Entry 7WN6 (electron microscopy, 3.29 A resolution); this record covers chains B and E of the 8 polymer chains in the assembly.

[Chain B (and E)]
Molecule: von Willebrand antigen 2
Organism: Homo sapiens
Notes: fragment: D1D2 domain; chain E of this document is another copy of the same molecule, construct and numbering; everything in this record applies to it too
UniProt: P04275 (VWF_HUMAN); residues 23-763 here = UniProt positions 23-763
Amino-acid sequence (741 residues; numbered 23 to 763; the number before each row is that of its first residue):
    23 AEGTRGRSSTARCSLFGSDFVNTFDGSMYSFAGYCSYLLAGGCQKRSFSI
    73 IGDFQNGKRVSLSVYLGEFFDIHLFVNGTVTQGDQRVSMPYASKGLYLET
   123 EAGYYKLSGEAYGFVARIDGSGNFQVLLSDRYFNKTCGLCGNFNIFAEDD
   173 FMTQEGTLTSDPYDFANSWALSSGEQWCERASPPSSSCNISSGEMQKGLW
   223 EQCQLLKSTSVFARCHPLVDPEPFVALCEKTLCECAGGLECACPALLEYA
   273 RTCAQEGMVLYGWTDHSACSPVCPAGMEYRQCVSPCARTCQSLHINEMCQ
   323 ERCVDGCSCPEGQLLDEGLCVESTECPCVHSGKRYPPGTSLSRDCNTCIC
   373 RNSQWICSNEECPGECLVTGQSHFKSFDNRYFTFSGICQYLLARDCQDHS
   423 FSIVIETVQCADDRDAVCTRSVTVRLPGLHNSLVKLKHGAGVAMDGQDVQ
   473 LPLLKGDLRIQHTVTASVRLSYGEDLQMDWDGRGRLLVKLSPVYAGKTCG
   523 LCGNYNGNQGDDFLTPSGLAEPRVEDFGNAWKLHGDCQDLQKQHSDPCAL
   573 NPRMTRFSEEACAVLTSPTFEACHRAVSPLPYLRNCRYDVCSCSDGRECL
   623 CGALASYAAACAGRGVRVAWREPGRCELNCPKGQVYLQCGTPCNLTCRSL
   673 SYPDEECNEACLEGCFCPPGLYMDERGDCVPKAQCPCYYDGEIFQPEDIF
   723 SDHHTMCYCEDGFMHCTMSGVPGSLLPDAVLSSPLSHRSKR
Not modelled in the structure: 23-29, 741-763
Disulfides: Cys35-Cys162, Cys57-Cys200, Cys65-Cys159, Cys210-Cys255, Cys225-Cys250, Cys237-Cys275, Cys257-Cys263, Cys265-Cys291, Cys295-Cys329, Cys304-Cys325, Cys308-Cys321, Cys312-Cys348, Cys331-Cys342, Cys350-Cys372, Cys367-Cys384, Cys370-Cys379, Cys388-Cys524, Cys410-Cys559, Cys418-Cys521, Cys432-Cys440, Cys570-Cys613, Cys584-Cys608, Cys595-Cys633, Cys615-Cys621, Cys623-Cys648, Cys652-Cys687, Cys661-Cys683, Cys665-Cys679, Cys669-Cys707, Cys689-Cys701, Cys709-Cys731, Cys729-Cys738
Covalently attached groups: N-acetylglucosamine (NAG) linked to Asn99, Asn156
Metal / ion sites: Ca2+ site 1: Asp47, Asn164, Asn166, Phe168, Asp172; Ca2+ site 2: Asp400, Asn528, Asn530, Asp533, Asp534
Swiss-Prot annotation at these positions:
  - glycosylation (N-linked (GlcNAc...) asparagine): Asn99, Asn156, Asn211, Asn666
  - natural variant: Arg273 (R273W: In VWD1 and VWD3), Trp377 (W377C: In VWD3), Asn528 (N528S: In VWD2), Gly550 (G550R: In VWD2)

[Chain B / chain E interface]
Pairs across the interface (45; chain B residue first):
  Ile409(B) with His725(E), hydrogen bond (backbone-side chain)
  Glu428(B) with Asp724(E)
  Val430(B) with Ser723(E); Asp724(E)
  Gln431(B) with Ile721(E); Phe722(E); Ser723(E)
  Cys432(B) with Ile721(E)
  Arg442(B) with Glu714(E); Phe722(E)
  Lys459(B) with Asp712(E); Gly713(E), hydrogen bond (side chain-backbone); Glu714(E)
  His460(B) with Ile715(E); Phe716(E); Asp720(E), salt bridge
  Gly461(B) with Ile715(E)
  Gln469(B) with Leu475(E)
  Asp470(B) with Val471(E); Gln472(E)
  Val471(B) with Gln472(E), hydrogen bond (backbone-side chain)
  Gln472(B) with Val471(E), hydrogen bond (side chain-backbone); Gln472(E)
  Leu475(B) with Gln469(E)
  Arg505(B) with Asp720(E), salt bridge
  Cys559(B) with His725(E)
  Gln560(B) with His725(E), hydrogen bond (backbone-side chain)
  Asp712(B) with Lys459(E), hydrogen bond (backbone-side chain)
  Gly713(B) with Lys459(E)
  Glu714(B) with Arg442(E); Lys459(E)
  Ile715(B) with His460(E)
  Phe716(B) with His460(E)
  Asp720(B) with Arg505(E), salt bridge
  Ile721(B) with Cys432(E); Ala433(E); Asp434(E)
  Phe722(B) with Arg442(E)
  Ser723(B) with Val430(E); Gln431(E), hydrogen bond (backbone-backbone)
  Asp724(B) with Glu428(E); Val430(E); Arg442(E), salt bridge
  His725(B) with Ile409(E), hydrogen bond (side chain-backbone); Gln560(E)
Other interface residues (no listed pair), chain B (34 interface residues in all): Ala433, Asp434, Ser443, Lys457, Leu473, Gln717
Other interface residues (no listed pair), chain E (32 interface residues in all): Gly461, Asp470, Cys559, Ser616, Gln717

[Summary]
34 residues of chain B and 32 residues of chain E are in contact; the contacts include 8 hydrogen bonds and 4
salt bridges. Polar contacts include His460(B)-Asp720(E), Arg505(B)-Asp720(E) and Asp724(B)-Arg442(E).
Covalently linked N-acetylglucosamine: at Asn99(B) and Asn156(B).
Both chains are von Willebrand antigen 2 (Homo sapiens). Entry 7WN6 (Cryo-EM structure of VWF D'D3 dimer
(R1136M/E1143M mutant) complexed with D1D2 at 3.29 angstron resolution (2 ...) was determined by electron
microscopy together with 7WN3 and 7WN4 from the same study.
